3UT0 - chain A; structure by X-ray diffraction, 2.30 A resolution.

[Chain A]
Molecule: Exo-1,3/1,4-beta-glucanase
Source organism: Pseudoalteromonas sp
Notes: EC 3.2.1.-
UniProt: Q0QJA3 (Q0QJA3_9GAMM); residues 1-813 here correspond to UniProt positions 28-840 (UniProt number = residue number + 27)
Sequence (822 residues; numbered 0 to 821; the number before each row is that of its first residue; numbering starts at 0):
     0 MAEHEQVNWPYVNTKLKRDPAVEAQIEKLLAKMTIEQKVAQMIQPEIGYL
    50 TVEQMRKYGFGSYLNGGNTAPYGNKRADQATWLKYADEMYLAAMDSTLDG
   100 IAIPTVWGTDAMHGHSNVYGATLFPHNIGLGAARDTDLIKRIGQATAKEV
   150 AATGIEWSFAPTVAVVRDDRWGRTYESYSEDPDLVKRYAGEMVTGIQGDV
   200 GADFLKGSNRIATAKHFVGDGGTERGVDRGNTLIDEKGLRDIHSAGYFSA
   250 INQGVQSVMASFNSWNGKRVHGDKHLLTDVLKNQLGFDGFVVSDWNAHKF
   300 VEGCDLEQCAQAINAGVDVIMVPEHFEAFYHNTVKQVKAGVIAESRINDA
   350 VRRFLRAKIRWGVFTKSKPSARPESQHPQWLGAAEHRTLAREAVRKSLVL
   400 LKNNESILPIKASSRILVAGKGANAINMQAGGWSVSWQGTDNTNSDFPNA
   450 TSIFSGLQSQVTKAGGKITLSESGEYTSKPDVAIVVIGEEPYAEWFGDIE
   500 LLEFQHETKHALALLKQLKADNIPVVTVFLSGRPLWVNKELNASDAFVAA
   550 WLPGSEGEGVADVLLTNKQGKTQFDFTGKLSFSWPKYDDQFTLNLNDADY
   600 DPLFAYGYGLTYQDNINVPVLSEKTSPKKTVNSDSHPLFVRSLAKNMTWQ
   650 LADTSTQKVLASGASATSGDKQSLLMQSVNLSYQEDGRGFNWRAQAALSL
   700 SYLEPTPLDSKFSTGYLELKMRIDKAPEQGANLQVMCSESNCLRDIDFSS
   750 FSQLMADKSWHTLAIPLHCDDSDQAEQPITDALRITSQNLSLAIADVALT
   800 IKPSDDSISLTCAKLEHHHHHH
Disordered / not traced: 0-4, 627-631, 772-774, 817-821
Disulfides: Cys303-Cys308, Cys736-Cys741, Cys768-Cys811
Construct notes: expression tag (0, 814-821)
Metal / ion sites: Na+: Ala92, Asp94, Asp98, Ile100; Ca2+: Glu179, Leu592, Asn593

[Summary]
Ala92, Asp94, Asp98 and Ile100 coordinate Na+. Glu179, Leu592 and Asn593 form the Ca2+ site.
Chain A is Exo-1,3/1,4-beta-glucanase (Pseudoalteromonas sp); the structure, Crystal structure of
exo-1,3/1,4-beta-glucanase (EXOP) from Pseudoalteromonas sp. BB1, was determined by X-ray diffraction,
deposited together with 3RRX, 3USZ and 3F95.
